PDB entry 7RN7 | X-ray diffraction, 2.40 A resolution | chains A and C of the 6 polymer chains in the assembly

[Chain A (and C)]
Name: Caspase-3 subunit p17
From: Homo sapiens
Notes: chain C of this document is another copy of the same molecule, construct and numbering; everything in this record applies to it too
UniProtKB: P42574 (CASP3_HUMAN); residues 34-174 here = UniProt positions 34-174
Amino-acid sequence (141 residues; each row starts with the number of its first residue):
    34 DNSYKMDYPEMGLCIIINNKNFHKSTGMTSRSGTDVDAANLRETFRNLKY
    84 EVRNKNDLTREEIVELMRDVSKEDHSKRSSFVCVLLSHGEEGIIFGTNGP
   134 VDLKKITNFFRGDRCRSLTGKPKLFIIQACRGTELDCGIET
Unresolved in the structure: 174 (chain C: 34)
Swiss-Prot annotation at these positions:
  - active site: H121, C163
  - modified residue: C163 (S-nitrosocysteine)
Reported in the primary citation:
  - binding site for Ac-VD(Aly)VD-CHO: R64, Q161, C163
  - catalytic residues: C163

[Chain A / chain C interface]
Contacting residue pairs (8; chain A residue first):
  G145(A) - I172(C)
  R149(A) - I172(C)
  R149(A) - E173(C)
  T152(A) - T174(C)
  I172(A) - G145(C)
  I172(A) - D146(C)
  I172(A) - R149(C)
  E173(A) - R149(C)  hydrogen bond (backbone-side chain)
Interface residues without a listed pair, chain A (7 interface residues in all): K137, D146
Interface residues without a listed pair, chain C (10 interface residues in all): T152, E167, C170, G171

[Summary]
Chain A and chain C form an interface of 7 and 10 residues respectively, with 1 hydrogen bond. Its one
hydrogen-bonded contact is E173(A)-R149(C). UniProt lists active-site residues H121(A) and C163(A) on chain A.
From the paper: the catalytic residue C163(A); a binding site for Ac-VD(Aly)VD-CHO at R64(A), Q161(A) and
C163(A).
Chain A and chain C are both Caspase-3 subunit p17 (Homo sapiens); the structure, Crystal structure of
caspase-3 with inhibitor Ac-VD(Aly)VD-CHO, was determined by X-ray diffraction together with 7RN8, 7RN9, 7RNB,
7RND, 7RNE, 7RNF and 7SEO from the same study.
